Entry 6FE2 (X-ray diffraction, 1.87 A resolution); this record covers chain D.

[Chain D]
Molecule: Carbonic anhydrase 9
Source organism: Homo sapiens
Notes: EC 4.2.1.1
UniProtKB: Q16790 (CAH9_HUMAN); the construct lacks a stretch of the UniProt sequence and is renumbered around it, so the offset changes along the chain: 1-11 = UniProt 137-147; 15-50 = UniProt 148-183; 51-54 = UniProt 185-188; 55-72 = UniProt 191-208; 7 more segments
Sequence (257 residues; each row starts with the number of its first residue; note: 12 numbers in that range are skipped by the numbering (no residue carries them; nothing is unmodelled there); a row labelled like 54A-54B holds insertion residues (54A, then the next letters in order); numbers below 1 keep their minus sign (Gly-1 is residue -1)):
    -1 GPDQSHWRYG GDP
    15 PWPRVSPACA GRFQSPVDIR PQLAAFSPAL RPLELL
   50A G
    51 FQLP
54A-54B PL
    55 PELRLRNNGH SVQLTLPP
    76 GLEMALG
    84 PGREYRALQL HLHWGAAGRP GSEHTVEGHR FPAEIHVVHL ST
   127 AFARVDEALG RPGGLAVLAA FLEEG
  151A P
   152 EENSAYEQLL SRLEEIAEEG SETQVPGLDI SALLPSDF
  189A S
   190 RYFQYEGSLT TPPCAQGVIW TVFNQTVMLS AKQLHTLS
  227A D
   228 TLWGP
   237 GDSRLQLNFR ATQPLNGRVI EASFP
Disordered / not traced: -1 to 4
Cystine bridges: Cys23-Cys203
Differences from the reference sequence: expression tag (-1 to 0); engineered mutation Ser41 (Cys174 in Q16790)
Ion coordination: Zn2+: His94, His96, His119
Curated features (UniProtKB/Swiss-Prot):
  - active site: His64 (Proton donor/acceptor)
  - binding site (Zn(2+)): His94, His96, His119
  - binding site (substrate): Thr199, Thr200
  - glycosylation: Asn213 (N-linked (GlcNAc...) asparagine)

[In short]
His94, His96 and His119 form the Zn2+ site. Curated annotation (UniProt) lists active-site residue His64, 3
Zn2+-binding residues and substrate-binding residues Thr199 and Thr200.
Chain D is Carbonic anhydrase 9 (Homo sapiens); the structure, Three dimensional structure of human carbonic
anhydrase IX, was determined by X-ray diffraction together with 6FE0, 6FE1, 6G98 and 6G9U from the same study.
